PDB entry 2JES | X-ray diffraction, 3.40 A resolution | chains A and Y of the 26 polymer chains in the assembly

Chain A (and Y):
Name: Portal protein
Organism: Bacteriophage SPP1
Notes: chain Y of this document is another copy of the same molecule, construct and numbering; everything in this record applies to it too
UniProtKB: P54309 (SIZ_BPSPP); residues 1-503 here = UniProt positions 1-503
Amino-acid sequence (503 residues; numbered 1 to 503; the number before each row is that of its first residue):
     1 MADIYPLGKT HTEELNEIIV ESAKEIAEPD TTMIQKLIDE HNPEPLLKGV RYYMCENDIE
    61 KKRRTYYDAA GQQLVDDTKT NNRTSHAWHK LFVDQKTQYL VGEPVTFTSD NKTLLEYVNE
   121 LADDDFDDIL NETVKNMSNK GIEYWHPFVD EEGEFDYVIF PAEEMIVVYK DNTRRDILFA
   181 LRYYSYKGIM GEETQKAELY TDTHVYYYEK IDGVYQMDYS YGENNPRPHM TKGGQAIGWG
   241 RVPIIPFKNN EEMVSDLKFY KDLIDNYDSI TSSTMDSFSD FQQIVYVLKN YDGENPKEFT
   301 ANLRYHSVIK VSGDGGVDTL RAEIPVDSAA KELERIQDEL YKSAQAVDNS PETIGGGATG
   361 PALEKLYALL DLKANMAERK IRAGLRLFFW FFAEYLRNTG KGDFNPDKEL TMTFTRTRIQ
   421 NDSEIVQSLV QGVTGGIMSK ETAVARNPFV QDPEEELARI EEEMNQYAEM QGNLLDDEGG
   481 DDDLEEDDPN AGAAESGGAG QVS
Disordered / not traced: 1-28, 170-238, 468-503
Sequence notes: engineered mutation Lys365 (Asn in P54309)
UniProt features mapped onto this chain:
  - mutagenesis: Glu251 (E251K: In siz S; 4% reduction in DNA packaging), Glu424 (E424K: In siz X; 6% reduction in DNA packaging)
Reported in the primary citation:
  - mutagenesis - E352G: decreased catalytic activity (ATP hydrolysis by the packaging motor) (citing earlier work)
  - mutagenesis - T319A: decreased catalytic activity (ATPase activity) (citing earlier work)
  - contacts within the chain: Ala358-Asn421 (hydrogen bond), Gly360-Glu424 (hydrogen bond)

Interface between chain A and chain Y:
Pairs across the interface (117):
  Tyr66(A) - Arg304(Y)  hydrogen bond
  Asp76(A) - Arg304(Y)  salt bridge
  Thr78(A) - Arg304(Y)  hydrogen bond (side chain-backbone)
  Thr78(A) - Tyr305(Y)
  Glu251(A) - Glu132(Y)
  Glu251(A) - Lys135(Y)
  Glu252(A) - Tyr53(Y)
  Glu252(A) - Met54(Y)
  Glu252(A) - Lys135(Y)  salt bridge
  Val254(A) - Met54(Y)  hydrophobic
  Lys258(A) - Met54(Y)  hydrogen bond (side chain-backbone)
  Lys258(A) - Glu56(Y)  salt bridge
  Phe259(A) - Tyr53(Y)
  Phe259(A) - Cys55(Y)
  Phe259(A) - Ala87(Y)
  Phe259(A) - Lys90(Y)
  Asp262(A) - Glu60(Y)
  Asp262(A) - Arg83(Y)
  Asp262(A) - Thr84(Y)
  Asp262(A) - Ser85(Y)  hydrogen bond
  Leu263(A) - His86(Y)
  Asn266(A) - Asn82(Y)  hydrogen bond
  Asn266(A) - Thr84(Y)  hydrogen bond
  Asn266(A) - Met275(Y)
  Ile270(A) - Met275(Y)  hydrophobic
  Ser273(A) - Gln282(Y)  hydrogen bond (backbone-side chain)
  Asp276(A) - Gln282(Y)
  Ser277(A) - Gln282(Y)
  Ile284(A) - Ser307(Y)
  Val285(A) - Leu303(Y)  hydrophobic
  Val285(A) - Ser307(Y)
  Tyr286(A) - Ser307(Y)  hydrogen bond (backbone-backbone)
  Tyr286(A) - Val308(Y)
  Tyr286(A) - Ile309(Y)  hydrogen bond (backbone-backbone)
  Val287(A) - Ile309(Y)
  Val287(A) - Val317(Y)  hydrophobic
  Leu288(A) - Val308(Y)  hydrophobic
  Leu288(A) - Ile309(Y)  hydrogen bond (backbone-backbone)
  Leu288(A) - Lys310(Y)
  Leu288(A) - Val311(Y)  hydrogen bond (backbone-backbone)
  Lys289(A) - Val311(Y)
  Asn290(A) - Val311(Y)  hydrogen bond (backbone-backbone)
  Phe299(A) - Val308(Y)  hydrophobic
  Leu320(A) - Thr319(Y)
  Glu323(A) - Phe281(Y)
  Glu323(A) - Arg321(Y)
  Pro325(A) - Phe281(Y)  hydrophobic
  Ser328(A) - Phe278(Y)
  Ser328(A) - Val326(Y)
  Ala329(A) - Phe278(Y)  hydrophobic
  Lys331(A) - Val326(Y)
  Lys331(A) - Asp327(Y)  salt bridge
  Glu332(A) - Thr274(Y)
  Glu332(A) - Phe278(Y)
  Arg335(A) - Thr271(Y)
  Arg335(A) - Leu333(Y)
  Ile336(A) - Met275(Y)  hydrophobic
  Asp338(A) - Gln337(Y)
  Glu339(A) - His86(Y)
  Glu339(A) - Tyr267(Y)  hydrogen bond
  Lys342(A) - Leu91(Y)
  Lys342(A) - Gln337(Y)
  Lys342(A) - Tyr341(Y)  hydrogen bond
  Lys342(A) - Ser350(Y)
  Gln345(A) - Lys90(Y)
  Gln345(A) - Leu91(Y)
  Gln345(A) - Asp94(Y)
  Glu352(A) - Pro351(Y)
  Ile354(A) - Glu352(Y)
  Ile354(A) - Thr353(Y)
  Pro361(A) - Gln420(Y)
  Glu364(A) - Ile419(Y)
  Lys365(A) - Asn349(Y)
  Lys365(A) - Gly357(Y)  hydrogen bond (side chain-backbone)
  Lys365(A) - Leu363(Y)
  Lys365(A) - Leu366(Y)
  Lys365(A) - Ile419(Y)
  Ala368(A) - Asn349(Y)
  Leu369(A) - Leu91(Y)  hydrophobic
  Leu372(A) - Asp94(Y)
  Leu372(A) - Gln95(Y)
  Leu372(A) - Gln98(Y)
  Asn375(A) - Gln98(Y)  hydrogen bond
  Met376(A) - Asp94(Y)
  Arg379(A) - Gln98(Y)
  Arg379(A) - Gly102(Y)
  Arg379(A) - Asp128(Y)
  Arg379(A) - Asn131(Y)  hydrogen bond
  Lys380(A) - Asp128(Y)
  Lys380(A) - Glu132(Y)  salt bridge
  Arg386(A) - Asp124(Y)  salt bridge
  Arg386(A) - Asp125(Y)  salt bridge
  Arg386(A) - Asp128(Y)  salt bridge
  Glu424(A) - Ser423(Y)
  Ile425(A) - Phe449(Y)  hydrophobic
  Ser428(A) - Ser423(Y)  hydrogen bond
  Ser428(A) - Val426(Y)
  Ser428(A) - Phe449(Y)
  Leu429(A) - Phe449(Y)  hydrophobic
  Gln431(A) - Gln427(Y)  hydrogen bond
  Gln431(A) - Val430(Y)
  Gly432(A) - Val426(Y)
  Gly435(A) - Val430(Y)
  Gly436(A) - Lys440(Y)
  Ile437(A) - Val426(Y)
  Ile437(A) - Leu429(Y)  hydrophobic
  Ile437(A) - Val430(Y)  hydrophobic
  Ile437(A) - Ala443(Y)  hydrophobic
  Ile437(A) - Val444(Y)
  Ile437(A) - Asn447(Y)  hydrogen bond (backbone-side chain)
  Met438(A) - Asn447(Y)
  Met438(A) - Phe449(Y)  hydrophobic
  Ser439(A) - Arg459(Y)
  Ser439(A) - Ile460(Y)
  Glu441(A) - Arg459(Y)
  Thr442(A) - Phe449(Y)
  Arg446(A) - Phe449(Y)
Other interface residues (no listed pair), chain A (68 interface residues in all): Tyr67, Ala322, Ser343, Asp371, Lys408
Other interface residues (no listed pair), chain Y (81 interface residues in all): Asp77, Thr78, Trp88, Glu120, Tyr286, Ile324, Ala330, Asp348, Ala358, Arg418, Asn421, Val450, Glu456

In short:
The interface between chain A and chain Y involves 68 residues on one side and 81 on the other; the contacts
include 20 hydrogen bonds and 8 salt bridges. Polar pairs include Asp76(A)-Arg304(Y), Glu252(A)-Lys135(Y) and
Lys258(A)-Glu56(Y). The paper reports that E352G of chain A reduces catalytic activity (ATP hydrolysis by the
packaging motor); contacts within the chain involving Ala358(A), Asn421(A) and Gly360(A) among others.
Both chains are Portal protein (Bacteriophage SPP1). Entry 2JES (Portal protein (gp6) from bacteriophage SPP1)
was determined by X-ray diffraction.
